PDB entry 6J1V | X-ray diffraction, 2.00 A resolution | chains A and C of the 3 polymer chains in the assembly

[Chain A]
Name: HLA-A*3003
From: Homo sapiens
Chain sequence (274 residues; each row starts with the number of its first residue):
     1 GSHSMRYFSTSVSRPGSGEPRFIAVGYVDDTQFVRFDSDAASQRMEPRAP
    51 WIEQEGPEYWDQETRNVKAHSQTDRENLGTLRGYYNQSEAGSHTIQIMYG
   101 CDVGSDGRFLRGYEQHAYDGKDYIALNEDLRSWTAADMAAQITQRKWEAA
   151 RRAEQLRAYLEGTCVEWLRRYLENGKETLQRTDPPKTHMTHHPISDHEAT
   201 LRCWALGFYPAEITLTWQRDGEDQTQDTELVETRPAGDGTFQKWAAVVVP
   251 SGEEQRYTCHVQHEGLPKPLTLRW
Disulfide bonds: Cys-101/Cys-164, Cys-203/Cys-259
From the paper describing this entry:
  - specificity-determining residues: Asn-77

[Chain C]
Name: RT313
Chain sequence (9 residues; numbered 1 to 9; the number before each row is that of its first residue):
     1 AIFQSSMTK

[Chain A / chain C interface]
Contacting residue pairs - 43 pairs, chain A then chain C:
  Met-5(A) / Ala-1(C)
  Tyr-7(A) / Ala-1(C)  hydrogen bond (side chain-backbone)
  Tyr-7(A) / Ile-2(C)  hydrophobic
  Glu-63(A) / Ala-1(C)
  Glu-63(A) / Ile-2(C)  hydrogen bond (side chain-backbone)
  Asn-66(A) / Ile-2(C)
  Asn-66(A) / Gln-4(C)
  Val-67(A) / Ile-2(C)
  His-70(A) / Phe-3(C)  hydrogen bond (side chain-backbone)
  His-70(A) / Gln-4(C)
  His-70(A) / Ser-5(C)
  His-70(A) / Ser-6(C)
  Thr-73(A) / Ser-6(C)
  Thr-73(A) / Met-7(C)
  Thr-73(A) / Thr-8(C)
  Glu-76(A) / Thr-8(C)
  Asn-77(A) / Met-7(C)  hydrogen bond (side chain-backbone)
  Asn-77(A) / Thr-8(C)
  Asn-77(A) / Lys-9(C)  hydrogen bond (side chain-backbone)
  Thr-80(A) / Lys-9(C)
  Leu-81(A) / Lys-9(C)
  Tyr-84(A) / Lys-9(C)  hydrogen bond (side chain-backbone)
  Ile-95(A) / Lys-9(C)
  Tyr-99(A) / Ile-2(C)
  Tyr-99(A) / Phe-3(C)  hydrogen bond (side chain-backbone)
  His-116(A) / Lys-9(C)  hydrogen bond
  Thr-143(A) / Lys-9(C)  hydrogen bond (side chain-backbone)
  Lys-146(A) / Met-7(C)
  Lys-146(A) / Thr-8(C)  hydrogen bond
  Lys-146(A) / Lys-9(C)  hydrogen bond (side chain-backbone)
  Trp-147(A) / Met-7(C)
  Trp-147(A) / Thr-8(C)  hydrogen bond (side chain-backbone)
  Trp-147(A) / Lys-9(C)
  Ala-150(A) / Met-7(C)  hydrophobic
  Arg-152(A) / Ser-5(C)
  Arg-152(A) / Met-7(C)
  Gln-155(A) / Phe-3(C)
  Leu-156(A) / Phe-3(C)  hydrophobic
  Tyr-159(A) / Ala-1(C)  hydrogen bond (side chain-backbone)
  Tyr-159(A) / Ile-2(C)
  Tyr-159(A) / Phe-3(C)  hydrophobic
  Trp-167(A) / Ala-1(C)
  Tyr-171(A) / Ala-1(C)  hydrogen bond (side chain-backbone)
Interface residues without a listed pair, chain A (29 interface residues in all): Met-45, Tyr-59, Ile-97, Tyr-123
The authors on this interface:
  - residue pairs: Asp-74(A)/Lys-9(C) (water-mediated contact), Asn-77(A)/Lys-9(C) (hydrogen bond), His-116(A)/Lys-9(C) (hydrogen bond)

[Overview]
The interface between chain A and chain C involves 29 residues on one side and 9 on the other, with 14
hydrogen bonds. Polar contacts include Tyr-7(A)/Ala-1(C), Glu-63(A)/Ile-2(C) and His-70(A)/Phe-3(C). The paper
describes a water-mediated contact between Asp-74(A) and Lys-9(C); hydrogen bonds between Asn-77(A) and
Lys-9(C) and His-116(A) and Lys-9(C). From the paper: the specificity determinant Asn-77(A).
Here chain A is HLA-A*3003 (Homo sapiens) and chain C is RT313. Entry 6J1V (The structure of HLA-A*3003/RT313)
was determined by X-ray diffraction (same publication as 6J1W, 6J29 and 6J2A).
